2PSS - chain A; structure by X-ray diffraction, 2.20 A resolution.

== Chain A ==
Molecule: Spermidine synthase
From: Plasmodium falciparum
Notes: EC 2.5.1.16
UniProt: Q8II73 (Q8II73_PLAF7); numbering as in UniProt (aligned over 1-321)
Sequence (321 residues; row label = number of the first residue in the row):
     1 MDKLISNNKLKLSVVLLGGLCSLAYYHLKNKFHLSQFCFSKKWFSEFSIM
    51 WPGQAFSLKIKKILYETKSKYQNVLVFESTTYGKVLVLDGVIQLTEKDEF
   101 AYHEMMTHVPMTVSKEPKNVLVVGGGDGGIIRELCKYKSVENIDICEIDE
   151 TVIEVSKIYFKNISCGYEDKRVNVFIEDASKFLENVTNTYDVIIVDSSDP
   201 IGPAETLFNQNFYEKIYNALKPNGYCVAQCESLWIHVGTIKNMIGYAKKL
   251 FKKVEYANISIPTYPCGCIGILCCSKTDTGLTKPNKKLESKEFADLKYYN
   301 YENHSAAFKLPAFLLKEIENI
Not modelled in the structure: 1-40, 199-210
Ligand contacts: 1PG (2-(2-{2-[2-(2-methoxy-ethoxy)-ethoxy]-ethoxy}-ethoxy)-ethanol): W43, S45, F47, S57

== In short ==
Bound to chain A: compound 1PG.
Chain A is Spermidine synthase (Plasmodium falciparum); the structure, The structure of Plasmodium falciparum
spermidine synthase in its apo-form, was determined by X-ray diffraction (same publication as 2PT6, 2PT9 and
2I7C).
